4S3L - chain A; structure by X-ray diffraction, 2.80 A resolution.

Chain A:
Name: Major Pilin Protein
From: Streptococcus pneumoniae (strain Taiwan19F-14)
UniProtKB: B3FNT1 (B3FNT1_STREE); residues 46-386 here = UniProt positions 46-386
Sequence (341 residues; row label = number of the first residue in the row):
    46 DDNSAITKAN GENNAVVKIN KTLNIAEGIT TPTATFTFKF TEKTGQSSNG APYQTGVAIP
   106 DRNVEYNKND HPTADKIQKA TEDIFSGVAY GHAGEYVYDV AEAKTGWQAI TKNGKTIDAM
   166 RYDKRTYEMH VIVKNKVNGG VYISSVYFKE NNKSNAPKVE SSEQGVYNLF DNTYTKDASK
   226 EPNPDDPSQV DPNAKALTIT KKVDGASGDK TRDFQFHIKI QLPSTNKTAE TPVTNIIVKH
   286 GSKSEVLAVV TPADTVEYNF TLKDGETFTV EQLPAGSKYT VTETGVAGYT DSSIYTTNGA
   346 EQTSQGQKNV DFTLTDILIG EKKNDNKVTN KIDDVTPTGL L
Not modelled in the structure: 384-386
Glycans and other covalent adducts: covalent link Lys-66/Asn-217, Lys-246/Asn-375
What the authors report for this chain:
  - contacts within the chain: Lys-66/Asn-217, Glu-147/Asn-217, Lys-246/Asn-375, Glu-328/Asn-375
  - interface residues: Lys-203
  - mutagenesis - K203A: decreased stability
  - self-association interface (contacts with another copy of this molecule): Lys-203

In short:
The paper reports that K203A reduces stability; the interface residue Lys-203.
Chain A is Major Pilin Protein (Streptococcus pneumoniae (strain Taiwan19F-14)); the structure, Crystal
Structure of major pilin protein PitB from type II pilus of Streptococcus pneumoniae, was determined by X-ray
diffraction (same publication as 4Y4Q).
